2AMJ - chains A and B; structure by X-ray diffraction, 1.80 A resolution.

== Chain A (and B) ==
Protein: Modulator of drug activity B
Organism: Escherichia coli
Notes: chain B of this document is another copy of the same molecule, construct and numbering; everything in this record applies to it too
UniProtKB: P0AEY7 (MDAB_ECO57); residues 13-204 here correspond to UniProt positions 2-193 (UniProt number = residue number - 11)
Amino-acid sequence (204 residues; row label = number of the first residue in the row):
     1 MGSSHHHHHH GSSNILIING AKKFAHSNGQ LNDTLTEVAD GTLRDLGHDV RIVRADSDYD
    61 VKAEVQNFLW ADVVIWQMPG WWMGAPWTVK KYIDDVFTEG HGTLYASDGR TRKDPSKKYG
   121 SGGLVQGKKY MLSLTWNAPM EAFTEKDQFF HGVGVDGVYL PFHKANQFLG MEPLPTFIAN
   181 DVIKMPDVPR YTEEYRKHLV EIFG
Unresolved in the structure: 1-11, 23-28, 111-117 (chain B: 1-4, 8-11, 22-27, 112-117)
Differences from the reference sequence: cloning artifact (2-4, 11-12); expression tag (5-10); modified residue (78, 83, 131, 140, 171, 185)
Modified positions: Mse1 (selenomethionine); Mse78, Mse83, Mse131, Mse140, Mse171, Mse185 (selenomethionine; parent Met)
Swiss-Prot annotation at these positions:
  - binding site (FAD): S27 to T34, G80 to Mse83, Y119, T135 to A138

== How chain A and chain B interact ==
Contacting residue pairs (83):
  W81(A) - K90(B)  hydrogen bond (backbone-side chain)
  W81(A) - D94(B)
  W81(A) - T98(B)
  W82(A) - K90(B)
  W82(A) - I93(B)  hydrophobic
  W82(A) - D94(B)
  W82(A) - F97(B)  hydrophobic
  W82(A) - T98(B)  hydrogen bond
  W82(A) - Y105(B)  hydrophobic
  W82(A) - A165(B)
  W82(A) - F168(B)  hydrophobic
  W82(A) - L169(B)  hydrophobic
  Mse83(A) - Y119(B)
  Mse83(A) - P161(B)
  Mse83(A) - K164(B)
  Mse83(A) - A165(B)
  Mse83(A) - F168(B)  hydrophobic
  A85(A) - K90(B)  hydrogen bond (backbone-side chain)
  P86(A) - D94(B)
  W87(A) - W87(B)  hydrophobic
  W87(A) - K90(B)
  W87(A) - K91(B)
  W87(A) - D94(B)  hydrogen bond (backbone-side chain)
  K90(A) - W81(B)  hydrogen bond (side chain-backbone)
  K90(A) - W82(B)
  K90(A) - A85(B)  hydrogen bond (side chain-backbone)
  K90(A) - W87(B)
  K91(A) - W87(B)
  I93(A) - W82(B)  hydrophobic
  D94(A) - W81(B)
  D94(A) - W82(B)
  D94(A) - P86(B)
  D94(A) - W87(B)  hydrogen bond (side chain-backbone)
  F97(A) - W82(B)  hydrophobic
  T98(A) - W82(B)  hydrogen bond
  Y105(A) - W82(B)  hydrophobic
  D108(A) - N137(B)
  D108(A) - K184(B)
  R110(A) - N137(B)  hydrogen bond (side chain-backbone)
  R110(A) - P139(B)
  R110(A) - D181(B)  salt bridge
  R110(A) - K184(B)
  K118(A) - Q148(B)
  Y119(A) - Mse83(B)
  Y119(A) - W136(B)
  Y119(A) - A138(B)  hydrophobic
  Y119(A) - A142(B)  hydrophobic
  Y119(A) - F149(B)
  G120(A) - F149(B)
  W136(A) - Y119(B)
  N137(A) - D108(B)
  N137(A) - R110(B)  hydrogen bond (backbone-side chain)
  A138(A) - Y119(B)  hydrophobic
  P139(A) - R110(B)
  P139(A) - Y119(B)
  A142(A) - Y119(B)  hydrophobic
  D147(A) - K118(B)  salt bridge
  Q148(A) - K118(B)
  F149(A) - Y119(B)
  F149(A) - G120(B)
  F149(A) - K164(B)  hydrogen bond (backbone-side chain)
  F149(A) - Q167(B)
  F149(A) - F168(B)
  F150(A) - K164(B)
  H151(A) - K164(B)
  V158(A) - L160(B)  hydrophobic
  V158(A) - P161(B)
  L160(A) - V158(B)  hydrophobic
  P161(A) - Mse83(B)
  P161(A) - V158(B)
  P161(A) - P161(B)  hydrophobic
  K164(A) - Mse83(B)
  K164(A) - F149(B)  hydrogen bond (side chain-backbone)
  K164(A) - F150(B)
  K164(A) - H151(B)
  A165(A) - W82(B)
  A165(A) - Mse83(B)
  F168(A) - W82(B)  hydrophobic
  F168(A) - Mse83(B)  hydrophobic
  F168(A) - F149(B)
  L169(A) - W82(B)  hydrophobic
  D181(A) - R110(B)  salt bridge
  K184(A) - R110(B)
Also at the interface, not in a pair above, chain A (40 interface residues in all): G84, E141, Q167
Also at the interface, not in a pair above, chain B (38 interface residues in all): G84

== Summary ==
40 residues of chain A face 38 of chain B across their interface, with 12 hydrogen bonds and 3 salt bridges.
Polar pairs include R110(A)-D181(B), D147(A)-K118(B) and W81(A)-K90(B). From UniProt: 17 FAD-binding residues
on chain A.
Chain A and chain B are both Modulator of drug activity B (Escherichia coli); the structure, Crystal Structure
of Modulator of Drug Activity B from Escherichia coli O157:H7, was determined by X-ray diffraction (same
publication as 2B3D).
